PDB entry 3DSX | X-ray diffraction, 2.10 A resolution | chains A and B

[Chain A]
Protein: Geranylgeranyl transferase type-2 subunit alpha
Organism: Rattus norvegicus
Notes: EC 2.5.1.60; fragment: PFTA domains, and 353-441
UniProtKB: Q08602 (PGTA_RAT); the construct has insertions or renumbered stretches relative to UniProt, so the offset changes along the chain: 1-237 = UniProt 1-237; 242-330 = UniProt 353-441
Chain sequence (331 residues; row label = number of the first residue in the row; numbering starts at 0):
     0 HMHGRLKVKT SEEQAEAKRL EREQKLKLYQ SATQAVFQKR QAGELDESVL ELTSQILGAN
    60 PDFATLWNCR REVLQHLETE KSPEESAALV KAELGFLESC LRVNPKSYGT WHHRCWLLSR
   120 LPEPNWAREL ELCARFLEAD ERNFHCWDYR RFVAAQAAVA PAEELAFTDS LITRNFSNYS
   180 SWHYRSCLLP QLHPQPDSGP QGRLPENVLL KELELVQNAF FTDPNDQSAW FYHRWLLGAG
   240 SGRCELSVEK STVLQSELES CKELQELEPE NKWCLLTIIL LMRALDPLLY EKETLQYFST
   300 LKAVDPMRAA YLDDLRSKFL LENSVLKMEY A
Disordered / not traced: 0, 8-14, 196-201, 330
Sequence notes: expression tag (0); linker (238-241)
Bound ions: Zn2+: His2 (shared with Asp238(B), Cys240(B), His290(B) of chain B)
Swiss-Prot annotation at these positions:
  - modified residue: Ser98 (Phosphoserine)

[Chain B]
Protein: Geranylgeranyl transferase type-2 subunit beta
Organism: Rattus norvegicus
Notes: EC 2.5.1.60
UniProtKB: Q08603 (PGTB2_RAT); residues 1-331 here = UniProt positions 1-331
Chain sequence (331 residues; each row starts with the number of its first residue):
     1 MGTQQKDVTI KSDAPDTLLL EKHADYIASY GSKKDDYEYC MSEYLRMSGV YWGLTVMDLM
    61 GQLHRMNKEE ILVFIKSCQH ECGGVSASIG HDPHLLYTLS AVQILTLYDS IHVINVDKVV
   121 AYVQSLQKED GSFAGDIWGE IDTRFSFCAV ATLALLGKLD AINVEKAIEF VLSCMNFDGG
   181 FGCRPGSESH AGQIYCCTGF LAITSQLHQV NSDLLGWWLC ERQLPSGGLN GRPEKLPDVC
   241 YSWWVLASLK IIGRLHWIDR EKLRSFILAC QDEETGGFAD RPGDMVDPFH TLFGIAGLSL
   301 LGEEQIKPVS PVFCMPEEVL QRVNVQPELV S
Disordered / not traced: 1-4, 34-35
Bound ions: Ca2+: His64, Met66; Zn2+: Asp238, Cys240, His290 (shared with His2(A) of chain A)
Residues lining bound ligands: geran-8-yl geran (GER): Tyr51, Leu96, Leu99, Gln103, Arg144, Phe147, His190, Gly192, Gln193, Tyr195, Cys196, Asp238, Cys240, Tyr241, Trp243, Trp244, Phe293, Phe313, Cys314

[How chain A and chain B interact]
Pairs across the interface - 94 pairs, chain A then chain B:
  Met1(A) - Asp287(B)
  Met1(A) - His290(B)
  His2(A) - Asp238(B)  salt bridge
  His2(A) - Cys240(B)
  His2(A) - Asp280(B)
  His2(A) - His290(B)  hydrogen bond
  Gly3(A) - Asp280(B)  hydrogen bond (backbone-side chain)
  Gly3(A) - Asp284(B)
  Arg4(A) - Asp284(B)
  Arg4(A) - Met285(B)  hydrogen bond (backbone-backbone)
  Leu5(A) - Gly283(B)
  Leu5(A) - Asp284(B)
  Lys6(A) - Asp272(B)  salt bridge
  Lys6(A) - Gly283(B)  hydrogen bond (backbone-backbone)
  Arg21(A) - Tyr37(B)
  Leu25(A) - Tyr37(B)  hydrophobic
  Leu25(A) - Cys40(B)  hydrophobic
  Tyr28(A) - Tyr37(B)
  Tyr28(A) - Met41(B)  hydrophobic
  Gln29(A) - Cys40(B)
  Arg39(A) - Asp92(B)  salt bridge
  Asn59(A) - Met41(B)  hydrogen bond (side chain-backbone)
  Asn59(A) - Tyr44(B)
  Asp61(A) - Tyr44(B)
  Phe62(A) - Tyr44(B)  hydrophobic
  Phe62(A) - His91(B)
  Thr64(A) - His91(B)
  Thr64(A) - Asp92(B)  hydrogen bond (side chain-backbone)
  Asn67(A) - Asp92(B)  hydrogen bond
  Asn67(A) - Trp138(B)  hydrogen bond
  Arg70(A) - Trp138(B)
  Gln74(A) - Trp138(B)
  Tyr107(A) - Glu140(B)
  Tyr107(A) - Asp142(B)
  Tyr107(A) - Arg144(B)
  Tyr107(A) - Gln193(B)
  His111(A) - Trp138(B)  hydrogen bond (side chain-backbone)
  His111(A) - Gly139(B)
  His111(A) - Glu140(B)  hydrogen bond (side chain-backbone)
  Trp115(A) - Trp138(B)
  Arg141(A) - Glu188(B)  salt bridge
  Arg141(A) - Arg232(B)  hydrogen bond (backbone-side chain)
  Arg141(A) - Pro233(B)  hydrogen bond (side chain-backbone)
  Arg141(A) - Glu234(B)
  Arg141(A) - Lys235(B)
  Phe143(A) - Arg232(B)
  Asp147(A) - Cys183(B)  hydrogen bond
  Asp147(A) - Arg184(B)  salt bridge
  Asp147(A) - Ser187(B)  hydrogen bond
  Arg150(A) - Gly186(B)  hydrogen bond (side chain-backbone)
  Arg150(A) - Ser187(B)
  Tyr178(A) - Phe177(B)
  Tyr178(A) - Asp178(B)  hydrogen bond
  Tyr178(A) - Glu188(B)
  Tyr178(A) - Trp218(B)  hydrogen bond
  Tyr178(A) - Pro233(B)  hydrophobic
  Ser179(A) - Glu188(B)  hydrogen bond
  Ser179(A) - Arg232(B)
  His182(A) - Asn176(B)
  His182(A) - Phe177(B)
  His182(A) - Gly186(B)  hydrogen bond (side chain-backbone)
  His182(A) - Ser187(B)  hydrogen bond (side chain-backbone)
  His182(A) - Glu188(B)
  Ser185(A) - Phe177(B)
  Asn224(A) - Gln5(B)
  Asn224(A) - Glu234(B)
  Gln226(A) - Pro233(B)
  Gln226(A) - Glu234(B)
  Phe230(A) - Phe177(B)
  Phe230(A) - Trp217(B)  hydrophobic
  Phe230(A) - Trp218(B)
  Phe230(A) - Arg222(B)
  Tyr231(A) - Phe177(B)  hydrophobic
  Arg233(A) - Trp217(B)
  Trp234(A) - Phe177(B)
  Lys271(A) - Glu221(B)  salt bridge
  Trp272(A) - Glu221(B)
  Leu275(A) - Trp217(B)  hydrophobic
  Met306(A) - Gln223(B)
  Met306(A) - Leu224(B)
  Met306(A) - Pro225(B)
  Met306(A) - Trp257(B)
  Met306(A) - Asp259(B)
  Met306(A) - Lys262(B)
  Arg307(A) - Cys220(B)  hydrogen bond (side chain-backbone)
  Arg307(A) - Glu221(B)  salt bridge
  Arg307(A) - Gln223(B)  hydrogen bond (side chain-backbone)
  Ala309(A) - His256(B)
  Ala309(A) - Trp257(B)
  Tyr310(A) - Trp217(B)
  Tyr310(A) - Trp257(B)  hydrophobic
  Asp313(A) - His256(B)  salt bridge
  Asp313(A) - Trp257(B)  hydrogen bond
  Lys317(A) - Asp213(B)  salt bridge
Interface residues without a listed pair, chain A (51 interface residues in all): Lys24, Phe36, Glu71, Ser176, Cys186, Asp225, Asp304
Interface residues without a listed pair, chain B (53 interface residues in all): Asp36, Gly90, Asp136, Thr275, Arg281, Phe289

[Summary]
The interface between chain A and chain B involves 51 residues on one side and 53 on the other, with 23
hydrogen bonds and 9 salt bridges. Among the polar pairs are His2(A)-Asp238(B), Lys6(A)-Asp272(B) and
Arg39(A)-Asp92(B). Chain B binds geran-8-yl geran.
Chain A is Geranylgeranyl transferase type-2 subunit alpha and chain B is Geranylgeranyl transferase type-2
subunit beta, both from Rattus norvegicus; the structure, Crystal structure of RabGGTase(DELTA LRR; DELTA
IG)in complex with di-prenylated peptide Ser-Cys(GG)-Ser-Cys(GG) derivated from Rab7, was determined by X-ray
diffraction together with 3DST, 3DSU, 3DSV and 3DSW from the same study.
